PDB entry 8SCZ | electron microscopy, 3.40 A resolution | chains A and B

Chain A:
Molecule: Antiviral innate immune response receptor RIG-I
Organism: Homo sapiens
Notes: EC 3.6.4.13
Reference sequence: O95786 (RIGI_HUMAN); aligned to UniProt positions 1-887 over residues 39-925 (the alignment contains insertions or deletions, so no single offset holds)
Sequence (887 residues; row label = number of the first residue in the row):
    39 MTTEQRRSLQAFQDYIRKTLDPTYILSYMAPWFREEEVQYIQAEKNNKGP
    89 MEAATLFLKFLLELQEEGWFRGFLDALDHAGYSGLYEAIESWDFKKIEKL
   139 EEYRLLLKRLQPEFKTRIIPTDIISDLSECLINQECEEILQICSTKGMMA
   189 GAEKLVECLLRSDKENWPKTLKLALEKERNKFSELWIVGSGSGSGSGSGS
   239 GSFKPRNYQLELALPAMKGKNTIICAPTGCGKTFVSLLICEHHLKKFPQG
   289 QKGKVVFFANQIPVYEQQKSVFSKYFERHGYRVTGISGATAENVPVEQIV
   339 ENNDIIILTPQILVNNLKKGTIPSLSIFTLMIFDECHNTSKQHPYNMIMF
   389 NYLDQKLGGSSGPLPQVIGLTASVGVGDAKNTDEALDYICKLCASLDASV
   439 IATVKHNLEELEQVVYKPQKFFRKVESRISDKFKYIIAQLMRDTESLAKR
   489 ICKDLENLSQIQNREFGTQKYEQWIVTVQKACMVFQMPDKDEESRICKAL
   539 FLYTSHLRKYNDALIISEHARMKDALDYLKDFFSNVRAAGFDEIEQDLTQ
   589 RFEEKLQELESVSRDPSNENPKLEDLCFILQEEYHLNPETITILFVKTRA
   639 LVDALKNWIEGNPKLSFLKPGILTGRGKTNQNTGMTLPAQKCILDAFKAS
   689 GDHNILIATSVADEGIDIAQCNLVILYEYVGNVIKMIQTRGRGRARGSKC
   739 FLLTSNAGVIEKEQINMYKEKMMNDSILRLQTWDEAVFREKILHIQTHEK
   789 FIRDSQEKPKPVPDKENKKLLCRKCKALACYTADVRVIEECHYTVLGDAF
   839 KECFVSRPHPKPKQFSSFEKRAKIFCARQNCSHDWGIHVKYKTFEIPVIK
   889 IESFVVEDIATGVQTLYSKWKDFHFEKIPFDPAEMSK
Disordered / not traced: 39-241, 662-689, 700-706, 719-730, 924-925
Construct notes: conflict Gly227 (Cys in O95786), Ser228 (Pro in O95786), Gly229 (Pro in O95786), Gly231 (Glu in O95786), Ser232 (Val in O95786), Gly233 (Ser in O95786), Ser234 (Asp in O95786), Gly235 (Thr in O95786), Ser236 (Asn in O95786), Gly237 (Leu in O95786), Ser238 (Tyr in O95786), Gly239 (Ser in O95786), Ser240 (Pro in O95786)
Bound ions: Zn2+: Cys810, Cys813, Cys864, Cys869
Swiss-Prot annotation at these positions:
  - modified residue: Ser46 (Microbial infection: Phosphoserine), Thr208 (Phosphothreonine)
  - cross-link (Glycyl lysine isopeptide (Lys-Gly)): Lys86 (interchain with G-Cter in ubiquitin), Lys134 (interchain with G-Cter in ubiquitin), Lys192 (interchain with G-Cter in ubiquitin), Lys202 (interchain with G-Cter in ubiquitin), Lys210 (interchain with G-Cter in ubiquitin), Lys219 (interchain with G-Cter in ubiquitin)

Chain B:
Molecule: p3SLR30
Sequence (64 nucleotides; numbered 1 to 64; the number before each row is that of its first residue):
     1 XGAUCGAUCGAUCGAUCGGCAUCGAUCGGCUUCGGCCGAUCGAUGCCGAU
    51 CGAUCGAUCGAUCC
Disordered / not traced: 31-34
Modified positions: GTP (guanosine-5'-triphosphate) at position 1

Interface between chain A and chain B:
Residue-residue contacts - 66 pairs, chain A then chain B:
  Asn298(A) - U62(B)  sugar contact
  Asn298(A) - C63(B)  sugar contact
  Gln299(A) - U62(B)  sugar contact
  Gln299(A) - C63(B)  sugar contact
  Ile300(A) - C63(B)  hydrogen bond to the phosphate
  Ile300(A) - C64(B)  phosphate contact
  Ser325(A) - C64(B)  phosphate contact
  Gly326(A) - C64(B)  hydrogen bond to the phosphate
  Thr347(A) - C63(B)  phosphate contact
  Thr347(A) - C64(B)  phosphate contact
  Gln349(A) - C63(B)  sugar contact
  Gln349(A) - C64(B)  sugar contact
  Asn353(A) - C64(B)  hydrogen bond to the sugar
  Lys379(A) - U4(B)  phosphate contact
  Lys379(A) - C5(B)  phosphate contact
  Lys379(A) - G6(B)  salt bridge to the phosphate
  Gln380(A) - U4(B)  sugar contact
  Gln380(A) - C5(B)  phosphate contact
  His381(A) - U4(B)  sugar contact
  Asp416(A) - G52(B)  phosphate contact
  Asp416(A) - A53(B)  phosphate contact
  Lys418(A) - C51(B)  salt bridge to the phosphate
  Lys418(A) - G52(B)  phosphate contact
  Gln498(A) - A11(B)  sugar contact
  Ile499(A) - G10(B)  sugar contact
  Gln507(A) - U8(B)  hydrogen bond to the base
  Gln507(A) - C9(B)  sugar contact
  Gln507(A) - A57(B)  base contact
  Gln507(A) - U58(B)  hydrogen bond to the base
  Lys508(A) - G10(B)  salt bridge to the phosphate
  Glu510(A) - U58(B)  hydrogen bond to the sugar
  Gln511(A) - C9(B)  hydrogen bond to the sugar
  Gln511(A) - G10(B)  sugar contact
  Gln511(A) - G56(B)  base contact
  Val514(A) - A57(B)  phosphate contact
  Val514(A) - U58(B)  sugar contact
  Lys518(A) - A57(B)  phosphate contact
  Lys518(A) - U58(B)  salt bridge to the phosphate
  Arg546(A) - U58(B)  hydrogen bond to the phosphate
  Arg546(A) - C59(B)  salt bridge to the phosphate
  Lys635(A) - C59(B)  hydrogen bond to the sugar
  Thr636(A) - C59(B)  sugar contact
  Arg637(A) - C59(B)  phosphate contact
  Arg637(A) - G60(B)  salt bridge to the phosphate
  Thr697(A) - G60(B)  sugar contact
  Ser698(A) - G60(B)  hydrogen bond to the sugar
  Ser698(A) - A61(B)  sugar contact
  Val718(A) - A7(B)  sugar contact
  Val718(A) - U8(B)  sugar contact
  Lys750(A) - U8(B)  phosphate contact
  Cys829(A) - G2(B)  sugar contact
  His830(A) - GTP_1(B)
  His847(A) - GTP_1(B)
  Phe853(A) - GTP_1(B)
  Phe853(A) - C64(B)  base contact
  Lys858(A) - GTP_1(B)
  Lys861(A) - GTP_1(B)
  Asp872(A) - GTP_1(B)
  Gly874(A) - GTP_1(B)
  Ile875(A) - GTP_1(B)
  Lys888(A) - GTP_1(B)
  Lys888(A) - G2(B)  phosphate contact
  Lys907(A) - A3(B)  phosphate contact
  Lys907(A) - U4(B)  salt bridge to the phosphate
  Trp908(A) - G2(B)  hydrogen bond to the phosphate
  Lys909(A) - A3(B)  salt bridge to the phosphate
Interface residues without a listed pair, chain A (53 interface residues in all): Pro301, Ala329, Ile350, Asn376, Pro382, Val699, Glu749, Ser854, Ile887, Ile889, Ser906
Interface residues without a listed pair, chain B (24 interface residues in all): U50

In short:
Chain A and chain B form an interface of 53 and 24 residues respectively; the contacts include 11 hydrogen
bonds and 8 salt bridges. Polar contacts include Gln507(A)-U8(B), Gln507(A)-U58(B) and Asn353(A)-C64(B).
Cys810(A), Cys813(A), Cys864(A) and Cys869(A) form the Zn2+ site.
Here chain A is Antiviral innate immune response receptor RIG-I (Homo sapiens) and chain B is p3SLR30. Entry
8SCZ (Cryo-EM structure of 14aa-GS RIG-I in complex with p3SLR30) was determined by electron microscopy.
